PDB entry 7N9C | electron microscopy, 3.71 A resolution | chains C and D of the 5 polymer chains in the assembly

# Chain C
Protein: Spike glycoprotein
Organism: Severe acute respiratory syndrome coronavirus 2
Reference sequence: P0DTC2 (SPIKE_SARS2); residues 93-1300 here correspond to UniProt positions 1-1208 (UniProt number = residue number - 92)
Amino-acid sequence (1380 residues; row label = number of the first residue in the row):
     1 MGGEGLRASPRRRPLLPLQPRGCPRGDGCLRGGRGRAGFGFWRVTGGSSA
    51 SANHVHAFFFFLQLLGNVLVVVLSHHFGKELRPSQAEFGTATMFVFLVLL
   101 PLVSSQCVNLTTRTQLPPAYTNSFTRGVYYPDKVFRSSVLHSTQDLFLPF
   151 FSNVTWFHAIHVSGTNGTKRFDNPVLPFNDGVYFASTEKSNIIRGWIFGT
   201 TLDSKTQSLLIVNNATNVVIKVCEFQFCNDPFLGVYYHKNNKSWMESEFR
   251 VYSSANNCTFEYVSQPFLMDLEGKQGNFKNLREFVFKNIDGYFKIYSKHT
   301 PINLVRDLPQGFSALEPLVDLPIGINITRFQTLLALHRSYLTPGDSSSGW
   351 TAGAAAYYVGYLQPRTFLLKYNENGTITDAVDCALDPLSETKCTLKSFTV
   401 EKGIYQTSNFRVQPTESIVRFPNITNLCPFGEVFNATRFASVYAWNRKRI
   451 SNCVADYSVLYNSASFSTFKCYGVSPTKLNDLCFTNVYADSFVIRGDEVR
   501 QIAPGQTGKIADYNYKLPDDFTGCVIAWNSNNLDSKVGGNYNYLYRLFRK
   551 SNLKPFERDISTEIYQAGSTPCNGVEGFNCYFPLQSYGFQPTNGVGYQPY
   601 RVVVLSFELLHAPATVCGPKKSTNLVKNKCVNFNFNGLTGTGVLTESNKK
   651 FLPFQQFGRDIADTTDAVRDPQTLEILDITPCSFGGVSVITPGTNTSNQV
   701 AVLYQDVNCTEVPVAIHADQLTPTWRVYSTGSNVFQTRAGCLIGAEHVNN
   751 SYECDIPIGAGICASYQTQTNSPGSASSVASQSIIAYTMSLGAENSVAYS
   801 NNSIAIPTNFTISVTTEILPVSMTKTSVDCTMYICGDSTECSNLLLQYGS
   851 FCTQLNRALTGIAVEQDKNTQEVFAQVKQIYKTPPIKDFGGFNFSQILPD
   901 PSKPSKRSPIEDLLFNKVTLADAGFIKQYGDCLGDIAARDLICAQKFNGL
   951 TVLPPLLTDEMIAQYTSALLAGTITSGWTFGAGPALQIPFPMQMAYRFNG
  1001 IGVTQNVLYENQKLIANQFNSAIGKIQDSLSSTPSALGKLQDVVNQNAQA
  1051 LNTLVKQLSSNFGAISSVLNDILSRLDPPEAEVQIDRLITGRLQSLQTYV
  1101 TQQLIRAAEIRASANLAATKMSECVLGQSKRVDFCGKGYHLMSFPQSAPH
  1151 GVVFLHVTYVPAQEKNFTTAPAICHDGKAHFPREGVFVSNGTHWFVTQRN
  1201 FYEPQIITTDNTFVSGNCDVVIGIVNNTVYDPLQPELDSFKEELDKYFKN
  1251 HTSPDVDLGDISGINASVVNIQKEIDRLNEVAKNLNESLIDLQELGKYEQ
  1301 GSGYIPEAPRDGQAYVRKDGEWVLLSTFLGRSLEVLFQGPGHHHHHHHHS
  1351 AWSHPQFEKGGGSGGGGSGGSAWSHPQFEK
Not modelled in the structure: 1-118, 159-173, 235-257, 265-277, 335-355, 550-582, 769-781, 920-947, 1240-1380
Differences from the reference sequence: initiating methionine (1); expression tag (2-92, 1301-1380); engineered mutation Gly774 (Arg682 in P0DTC2), Ser775 (Arg683 in P0DTC2), Ser777 (Arg685 in P0DTC2), Pro909 (Phe817 in P0DTC2), Pro984 (Ala892 in P0DTC2), Pro991 (Ala899 in P0DTC2), Pro1034 (Ala942 in P0DTC2), Pro1078 (Lys986 in P0DTC2), Pro1079 (Val987 in P0DTC2)
UniProt features mapped onto this chain:
  - region: Asn372 to Cys393 (Putative superantigen), Arg495 to Asp497 (Integrin-binding motif), Asn540 to Phe548 (Immunodominant HLA epitope recognized by the CD8+), Pro773, Ala776 (Putative superantigen), Ser908 to Tyr929 (Fusion peptide 1), Lys927 to Phe947 (Fusion peptide 2), Asp1255 to Glu1294 (Heptad repeat 2)
  - site: Arg907, Ser908 (Cleavage)
  - glycosylation: Asn109 (N-linked (GlcNAc...) (complex) asparagine), Asn153 (N-linked (GlcNAc...) (hybrid) asparagine), Asn166 (N-linked (GlcNAc...) (complex) asparagine), Asn214 (N-linked (GlcNAc...) (hybrid) asparagine), Asn241 (N-linked (GlcNAc...) (complex) asparagine), Asn257 (N-linked (GlcNAc...) (complex) asparagine), Asn326 (N-linked (GlcNAc...) (high mannose) asparagine), Asn374 (N-linked (GlcNAc...) (complex) asparagine), Thr415 (O-linked (GalNAc) threonine), Ser417 (O-linked (HexNAc...) serine), Asn423 (N-linked (GlcNAc...) (complex) asparagine), Asn435 (N-linked (GlcNAc...) (complex) asparagine), Asn695 (N-linked (GlcNAc...) (hybrid) asparagine), Asn708 (N-linked (GlcNAc...) (complex) asparagine), Asn749 (N-linked (GlcNAc...) (complex) asparagine), Thr768 (O-linked (GlcNAc...) threonine), Thr770 (O-linked (GlcNAc...) threonine), Asn801 (N-linked (GlcNAc...) (high mannose) asparagine), Asn809 (N-linked (GlcNAc...) (hybrid) asparagine), Asn893 (N-linked (GlcNAc...) (hybrid) asparagine) and 6 more in UniProt
Disulfide bonds: Cys223-Cys258, Cys383-Cys393, Cys428-Cys453, Cys471-Cys524, Cys483-Cys617, Cys630-Cys682, Cys709-Cys741, Cys754-Cys763, Cys830-Cys852, Cys835-Cys841, Cys1124-Cys1135, Cys1174-Cys1218

# Chain D
Protein: Nanobody NB95
Organism: Lama glama
Notes: antibody fragment or engineered binder
Amino-acid sequence (155 residues; row label = number of the first residue in the row; numbers below 1 keep their minus sign (Met-15 is residue -15)):
   -15 MASMTGGQQMGRDPNSQVQLVESGGGLVQAGGSLRLSCAASGRTFSSYSM
    35 GWFRQAQGKEREFVATINGNGRDTYYTNSVKGRFTISRDDATNTVYLQMN
    85 SLKPEDTAIYYCAADKDVYYGYTSFPNEYEYWGQGTQVTVSSKLAAALEH
   135 HHHHH
Not modelled in the structure: -15 to 0, 127-139
Disulfide bonds: Cys22-Cys96

# Interface between chain C and chain D
Pairs across the interface (24):
  Phe466(C) with Tyr59(D), hydrogen bond (backbone-side chain)
  Ser467(C) with Tyr59(D), hydrogen bond (backbone-side chain)
  Thr468(C) with Tyr106(D)
  Phe469(C) with Tyr106(D), hydrogen bond (backbone-side chain)
  Lys470(C) with Tyr106(D); Thr107(D)
  Cys471(C) with Val102(D); Tyr104(D), hydrogen bond
  Tyr472(C) with Tyr103(D); Tyr104(D)
  Gly473(C) with Tyr103(D), hydrogen bond (backbone-side chain)
  Val474(C) with Tyr103(D); Tyr104(D)
  Ser475(C) with Tyr103(D); Tyr104(D)
  Pro476(C) with Asp57(D); Tyr104(D)
  Gly496(C) with Phe109(D)
  Asp497(C) with Phe109(D)
  Val499(C) with Phe109(D), hydrophobic
  Arg500(C) with Phe109(D); Glu112(D)
  Val595(C) with Glu44(D)
  Gly596(C) with Glu44(D), hydrogen bond (backbone-side chain)
Other interface residues (no listed pair), chain C (18 interface residues in all): Cys524
Other interface residues (no listed pair), chain D (11 interface residues in all): Ser108
Interface features reported in the paper:
  - epitope / paratope residues, chain C: Phe466(C), Val595(C)
  - epitope / paratope residues, chain D: Phe109(D)

# Summary
Chain C and chain D form an interface of 18 and 11 residues respectively; the contacts include 6 hydrogen
bonds. Polar contacts include Phe466(C)-Tyr59(D), Ser467(C)-Tyr59(D) and Phe469(C)-Tyr106(D). The paper
reports epitope/paratope residues Phe466(C), Val595(C) and Phe109(D).
Chain C is Spike glycoprotein (Severe acute respiratory syndrome coronavirus 2) and chain D is Nanobody NB95
(Lama glama); the structure, Potent neutralizing nanobodies resist convergent circulating variants of
SARS-CoV-2 by targeting novel and conserved epitopes-CovS with ..., was determined by electron microscopy,
deposited together with 7MDW, 7ME7, 7MEJ, 7N9B, 7N9E and 7N9T.
